8JU5 - chains A and D of the 4 polymer chains in the assembly; structure by electron microscopy, 3.74 A resolution.

# Chain A (and D)
Protein: Transient receptor potential cation channel subfamily V member 4,3C-GFP
Organism: Homo sapiens
Notes: chain D of this document is another copy of the same molecule, construct and numbering; everything in this record applies to it too
UniProtKB: Q9HBA0 (TRPV4_HUMAN); residues 1-871 carry their UniProt numbers (871 of 1144 residues fall inside the UniProt entry; the rest is not from it)
Chain sequence (1144 residues; each row starts with the number of its first residue):
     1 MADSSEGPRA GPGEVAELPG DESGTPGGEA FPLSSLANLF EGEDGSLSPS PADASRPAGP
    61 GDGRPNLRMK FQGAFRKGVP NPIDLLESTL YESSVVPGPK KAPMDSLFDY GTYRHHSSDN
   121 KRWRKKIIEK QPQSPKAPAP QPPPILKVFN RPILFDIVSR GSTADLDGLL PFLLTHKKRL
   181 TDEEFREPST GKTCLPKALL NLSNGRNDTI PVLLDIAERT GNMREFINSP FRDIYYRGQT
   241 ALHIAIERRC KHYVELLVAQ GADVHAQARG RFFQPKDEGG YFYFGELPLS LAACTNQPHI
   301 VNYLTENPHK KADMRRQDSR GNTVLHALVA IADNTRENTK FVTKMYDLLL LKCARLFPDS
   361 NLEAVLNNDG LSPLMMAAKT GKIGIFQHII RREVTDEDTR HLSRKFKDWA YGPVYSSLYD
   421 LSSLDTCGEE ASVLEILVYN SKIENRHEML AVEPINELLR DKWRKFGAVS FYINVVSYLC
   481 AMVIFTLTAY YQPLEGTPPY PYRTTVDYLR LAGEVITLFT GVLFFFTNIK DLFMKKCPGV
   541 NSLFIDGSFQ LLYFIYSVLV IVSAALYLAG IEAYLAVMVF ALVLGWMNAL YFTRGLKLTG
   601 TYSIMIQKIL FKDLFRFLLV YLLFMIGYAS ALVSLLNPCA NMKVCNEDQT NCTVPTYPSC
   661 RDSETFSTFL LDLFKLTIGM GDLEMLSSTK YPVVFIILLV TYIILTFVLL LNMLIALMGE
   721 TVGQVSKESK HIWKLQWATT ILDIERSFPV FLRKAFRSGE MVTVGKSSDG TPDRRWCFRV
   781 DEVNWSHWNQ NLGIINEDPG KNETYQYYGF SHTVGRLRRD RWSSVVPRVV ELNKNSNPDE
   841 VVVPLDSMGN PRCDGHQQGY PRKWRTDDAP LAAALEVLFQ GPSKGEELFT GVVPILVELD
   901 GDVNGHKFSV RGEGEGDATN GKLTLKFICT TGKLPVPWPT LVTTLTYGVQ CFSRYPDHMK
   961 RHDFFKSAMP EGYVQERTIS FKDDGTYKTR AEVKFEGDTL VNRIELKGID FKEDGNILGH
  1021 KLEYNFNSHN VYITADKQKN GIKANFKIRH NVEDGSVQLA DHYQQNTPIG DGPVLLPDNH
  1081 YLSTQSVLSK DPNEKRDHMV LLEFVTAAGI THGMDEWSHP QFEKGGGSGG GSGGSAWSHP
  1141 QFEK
Disordered / not traced: 1-147, 535-548, 595-606, 642-654, 721-727, 789-1144 (chain D: 1-147, 598-601, 639-653, 789-1144)
Swiss-Prot annotation at these positions:
  - region: His812 to Glu831 (Interaction with calmodulin and ITPR3)
  - motif: Gly679 to Asp682 (Selectivity filter)
  - binding site (ATP): Lys192, Lys197, Asn201, Tyr236 to Gln239, Arg248
  - binding site (a 1,2-diacyl-sn-glycero-3-phospho-(1D-myo-inositol-4,5-bisphosphate)): Arg249 to Lys251, Asn296 to His299, Lys344
  - binding site (Ca(2+)): Asp682
  - modified residue: Tyr110 (Phosphotyrosine), Tyr253 (Phosphotyrosine), Tyr805 (Phosphotyrosine), Ser824 (Phosphoserine)
Reported in the primary citation:
  - binding site for chembl4550510: Asn474, Phe524, Thr527, Tyr553, Tyr591, Phe592, Asp743, Ile744

# Chain A / chain D interface
Residue-residue contacts (52):
  Trp409(A) - Tyr236(D)
  Tyr411(A) - Gln239(D)
  Tyr411(A) - Glu247(D)
  Tyr411(A) - Phe272(D)  hydrophobic
  Tyr411(A) - Phe273(D)
  Tyr411(A) - Phe282(D)  hydrophobic
  Tyr411(A) - Phe284(D)
  Tyr411(A) - Leu291(D)
  Gly412(A) - Glu247(D)  hydrogen bond (backbone-side chain)
  Pro413(A) - Phe282(D)
  Ala489(A) - Ser634(D)
  Tyr490(A) - Val633(D)  hydrophobic
  Tyr490(A) - Ser634(D)
  Tyr490(A) - Arg661(D)  hydrogen bond (backbone-side chain)
  Tyr490(A) - Phe666(D)
  Leu494(A) - Pro638(D)  hydrophobic
  Leu494(A) - Arg661(D)
  Glu572(A) - Tyr691(D)
  Ala573(A) - Tyr691(D)  hydrogen bond (backbone-side chain)
  Leu575(A) - Ser634(D)
  Ala576(A) - Tyr691(D)  hydrophobic
  Ala576(A) - Val694(D)  hydrophobic
  Val579(A) - Ala631(D)
  Val579(A) - Ser634(D)
  Val579(A) - Leu635(D)  hydrophobic
  Val579(A) - Leu698(D)  hydrophobic
  Phe580(A) - Val694(D)  hydrophobic
  Leu582(A) - Ala631(D)  hydrophobic
  Val583(A) - Ala631(D)  hydrophobic
  Val583(A) - Leu698(D)  hydrophobic
  Lys675(A) - Leu683(D)
  Ile678(A) - Leu676(D)
  Ile678(A) - Gly679(D)
  Gly679(A) - Gly679(D)
  Met680(A) - Leu676(D)  hydrophobic
  Met680(A) - Gly679(D)
  Met680(A) - Gly681(D)
  Leu714(A) - Val708(D)  hydrophobic
  Leu714(A) - Leu711(D)  hydrophobic
  Met718(A) - Val708(D)  hydrophobic
  Met718(A) - Asn712(D)
  Asp781(A) - Lys276(D)  salt bridge
  Asp781(A) - Tyr281(D)
  Val783(A) - Lys276(D)
  Asn784(A) - Asp333(D)
  Trp785(A) - Phe282(D)
  Trp785(A) - Ile331(D)
  Trp785(A) - Asp333(D)
  Trp785(A) - Asn338(D)  hydrogen bond (backbone-side chain)
  Trp785(A) - Phe341(D)
  Ser786(A) - Glu337(D)  hydrogen bond
  Trp788(A) - Arg249(D)
Other interface residues (no listed pair), chain A (31 interface residues in all): Ala410, Val414, Glu495, Ile715
Other interface residues (no listed pair), chain D (45 interface residues in all): Arg248, Gly280, Thr295, Asn296, Tyr628, Ser630, Ser663, Ile678, Ile697, Ile703, Phe707, Ile715

# Summary
Chain A and chain D form an interface of 31 and 45 residues respectively; the contacts include 5 hydrogen
bonds and 1 salt bridge. Among the polar pairs are Asp781(A)-Lys276(D), Gly412(A)-Glu247(D) and
Tyr490(A)-Arg661(D). From the paper: a binding site for chembl4550510 at Asn474(A), Phe524(A) and Thr527(A)
among others.
Both chains are Transient receptor potential cation channel subfamily V member 4,3C-GFP (Homo sapiens). Entry
8JU5 (Structure of human TRPV4 with antagonist A1) was determined by electron microscopy, deposited together
with 8JU6, 8JVI and 8JVJ.
